7NZ2 - chains I1 and K1 of the 44 polymer chains in the assembly; structure by electron microscopy, 11.00 A resolution (very low resolution: no residue pairs are listed; an interface is given only as per-side residue counts).

== Chain I1 ==
Protein: Macrodomain Ter protein
Organism: Photorhabdus thracensis
UniProtKB: A0A0F7LUV5 (A0A0F7LUV5_9GAMM); numbering as in UniProt (aligned over 1-151)
Chain sequence (151 residues; row label = number of the first residue in the row):
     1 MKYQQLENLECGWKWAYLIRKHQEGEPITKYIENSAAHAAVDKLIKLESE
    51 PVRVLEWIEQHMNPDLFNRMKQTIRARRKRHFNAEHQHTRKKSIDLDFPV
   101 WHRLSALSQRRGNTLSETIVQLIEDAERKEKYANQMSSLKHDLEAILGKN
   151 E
Disordered / not traced: 135-151

== Chain K1 ==
Molecule: matS2 DNA 80 b, oligo FBA769
Sequence (80 nucleotides; numbered 1 to 80; the number before each row is that of its first residue):
     1 CTCGCCTGTAAAGTAGGCATTAGTTGTTCGTAGTGCTCGTCTGGCTCTGG
    51 ATTACCCGCCACTGTTACATTGTAACGGCA
Disordered / not traced: 1-3

== How chain I1 and chain K1 interact ==
At this resolution (11 A) residue pairs are not listed: 17 residues of chain I1 and 10 of chain K1 lie at the interface.

== In short ==
17 residues of chain I1 and 10 residues of chain K1 are in contact.
Chain I1 is Macrodomain Ter protein (Photorhabdus thracensis) and chain K1 is matS2 DNA 80 b, oligo FBA769;
the structure, Cryo-EM structure of the MukBEF-MatP-DNA tetrad, was determined by electron microscopy together
with 7NYW, 7NYX, 7NYY, 7NYZ, 7NZ0, 7NZ3 and 7NZ4 from the same study.
